Entry 1HIO (X-ray diffraction, 3.10 A resolution); this record covers chains A and B of the 4 polymer chains in the assembly.

[Chain A]
Protein: Histone H2A
Organism: Gallus gallus
Reference sequence: P02263 (H2A4_CHICK); numbering as in UniProt (aligned over 15-109)
Sequence (95 residues; row label = number of the first residue in the row):
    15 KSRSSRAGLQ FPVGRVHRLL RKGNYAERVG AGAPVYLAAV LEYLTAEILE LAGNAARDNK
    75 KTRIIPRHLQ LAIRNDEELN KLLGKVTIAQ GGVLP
Curated features (UniProtKB/Swiss-Prot):
  - modified residue: Lys75 (N6-(2-hydroxyisobutyryl)lysine)

[Chain B]
Protein: Histone H2B
Organism: Gallus gallus
Reference sequence: P02279 (H2B_CHICK); residue numbers follow UniProt; this construct covers 36-125
Sequence (90 residues; numbered 36 to 125; the number before each row is that of its first residue):
    36 SYSIYVYKVL KQVHPDTGIS SKAMGSMNSF VNDIFERIAG LASRLAHYNK RSTITSREIQ
    96 TAVRLLLPGE LAKHAVSEGT KAVTKHTSSK
Construct notes: conflict Ser61 (Ile in P02279), Leu76 (Glu in P02279), His121 (Tyr in P02279)

[How chain A and chain B interact]
Chain A side of the interface, 3 residues: Ala21, Arg77, Ile78
Chain B side of the interface, 3 residues: Gly53, Ile54, His121

[Summary]
The chain A/chain B interface involves 3 residues from each chain.
Chain A is Histone H2A and chain B is Histone H2B, both from Gallus gallus; the structure, Histone octamer
(CHICKEN), chromosomal protein, alpha carbons only, was determined by X-ray diffraction (same publication as
2HIO).
